1UPL - chain A; structure by X-ray diffraction, 2.60 A resolution.

Chain A:
Molecule: MO25 protein
Source organism: Homo sapiens
Reference sequence: Q9Y376 (MO25_HUMAN); numbering as in UniProt (aligned over 1-341)
Amino-acid sequence (341 residues; numbered 1 to 341; the number before each row is that of its first residue):
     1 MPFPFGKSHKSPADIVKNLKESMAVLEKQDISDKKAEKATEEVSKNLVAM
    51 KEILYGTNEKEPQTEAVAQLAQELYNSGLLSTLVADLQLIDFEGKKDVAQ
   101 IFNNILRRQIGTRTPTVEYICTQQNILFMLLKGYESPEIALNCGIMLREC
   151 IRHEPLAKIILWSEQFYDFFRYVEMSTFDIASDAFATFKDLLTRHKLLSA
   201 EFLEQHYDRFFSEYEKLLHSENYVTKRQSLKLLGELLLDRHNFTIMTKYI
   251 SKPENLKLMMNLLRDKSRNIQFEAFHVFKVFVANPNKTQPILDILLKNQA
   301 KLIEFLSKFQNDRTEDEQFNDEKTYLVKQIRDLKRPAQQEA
Disordered / not traced: 1-12, 30-34, 59-63, 335-341
Modified positions: Mse1 (selenomethionine); Mse23, Mse50, Mse129, Mse146, Mse175, Mse246, Mse259, Mse260 (selenomethionine; parent Met)
UniProt features mapped onto this chain:
  - mutagenesis: Arg240 (R240A: Abolishes activation of STK11/LKB1; when associated with A-243), Phe243 (F243A: Abolishes activation of STK11/LKB1; when associated with A-240)

In short:
From UniProt: 2 mutagenesis sites.
Chain A is MO25 protein (Homo sapiens); the structure, Crystal structure of MO25 alpha, was determined by
X-ray diffraction, deposited together with 1UPK.
